PDB entry 3CVU | X-ray diffraction, 2.00 A resolution | chains D and A of the 3 polymer chains in the assembly

[Chain D]
Molecule: 15-nt DNA strand
Sequence (15 nucleotides; row label = number of the first residue in the row):
     1 TACCTGCAACCGCTG

[Chain A]
Molecule: RE11660p
Source organism: Drosophila melanogaster
UniProtKB: Q8SXK5 (Q8SXK5_DROME); residue numbers follow UniProt; this construct covers 1-520
Amino-acid sequence (543 residues; row label = number of the first residue in the row; numbers below 1 keep their minus sign (Met-22 is residue -22)):
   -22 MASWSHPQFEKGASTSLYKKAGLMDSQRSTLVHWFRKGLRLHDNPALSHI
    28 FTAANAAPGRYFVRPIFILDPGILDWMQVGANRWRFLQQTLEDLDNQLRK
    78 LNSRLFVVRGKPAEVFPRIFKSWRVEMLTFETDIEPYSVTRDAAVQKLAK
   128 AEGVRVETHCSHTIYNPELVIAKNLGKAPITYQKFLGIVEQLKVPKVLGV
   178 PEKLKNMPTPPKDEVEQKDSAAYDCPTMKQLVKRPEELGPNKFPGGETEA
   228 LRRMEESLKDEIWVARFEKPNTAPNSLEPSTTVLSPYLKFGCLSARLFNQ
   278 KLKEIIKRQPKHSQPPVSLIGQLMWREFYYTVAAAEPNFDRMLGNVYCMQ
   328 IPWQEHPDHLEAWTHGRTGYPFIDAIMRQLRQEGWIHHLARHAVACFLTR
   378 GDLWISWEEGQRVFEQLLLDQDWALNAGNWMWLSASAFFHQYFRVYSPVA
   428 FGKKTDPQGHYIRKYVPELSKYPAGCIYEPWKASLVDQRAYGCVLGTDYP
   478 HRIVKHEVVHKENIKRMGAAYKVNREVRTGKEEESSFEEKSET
Unresolved in the structure: -22 to 4, 506-520
Sequence notes: expression tag (-22 to 0)
Ligand contacts: FAD (flavin-adenine dinucleotide): Phe244, Lys246, Thr258, Thr259, Val260, Leu261, Ser262, Leu265, Phe275, Leu296, Gln299, Leu300, Trp302, Arg303, Tyr306, Trp362, Ile363, His364, His365, Arg368, His369, Ala372, Phe391, Leu395, Asp397, Gln398, Asp399, Leu402, Asn403, Asn406, Trp407, Leu410

[Interface between chain D and chain A]
Pairs across the interface (15; chain D residue first):
  DA9(D) with Phe420(A), sugar contact
  DC10(D) with His417(A), sugar contact; Gln418(A), base contact; Tyr419(A), sugar contact; Phe420(A), sugar contact; Tyr498(A), phosphate contact; Arg502(A), phosphate contact
  DC11(D) with His417(A), sugar contact; Arg502(A), salt bridge to the phosphate
  DG12(D) with Ile157(A), phosphate contact; Thr158(A), phosphate contact; Arg505(A), salt bridge to the phosphate
  DC13(D) with Ile157(A), phosphate contact; Thr158(A), sugar contact
  DT14(D) with Lys161(A), salt bridge to the phosphate
Other interface residues (no listed pair), chain A (11 interface residues in all): Met326

[Summary]
Chain D and chain A form an interface of 6 and 11 residues respectively; the contacts include 3 salt bridges.
Polar pairs include DC11(D)-Arg502(A), DG12(D)-Arg505(A) and DT14(D)-Lys161(A). Ligands of chain A:
flavin-adenine dinucleotide.
Chain D is a 15-nt DNA strand and chain A is RE11660p (Drosophila melanogaster); the structure, Drosophila
melanogaster (6-4) photolyase bound to ds DNA with a T-T (6-4) photolesion, was determined by X-ray
diffraction (same publication as 3CVY).
